Entry 6PTO (electron microscopy, 7.00 A resolution (low resolution: residue-level contacts below are approximate; hydrogen-bond / salt-bridge calls are withheld)); this record covers chains o and q of the 36 polymer chains in the assembly.

[Chain o]
Protein: DNA replication complex GINS protein PSF2
Source organism: Saccharomyces cerevisiae
UniProtKB: P40359 (PSF2_YEAST); residue numbers follow UniProt; this construct covers 1-213
Chain sequence (213 residues; numbered 1 to 213; the number before each row is that of its first residue):
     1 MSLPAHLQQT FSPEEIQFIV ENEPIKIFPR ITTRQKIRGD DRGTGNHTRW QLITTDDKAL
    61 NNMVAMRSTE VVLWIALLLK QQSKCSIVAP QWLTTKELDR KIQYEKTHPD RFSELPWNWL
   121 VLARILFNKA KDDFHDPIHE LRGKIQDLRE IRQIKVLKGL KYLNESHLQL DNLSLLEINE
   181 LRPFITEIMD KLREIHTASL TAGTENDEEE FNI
Not modelled in the structure: 1-2, 33-49, 201-213

[Chain q]
Protein: DNA replication complex GINS protein SLD5
Source organism: Saccharomyces cerevisiae
UniProtKB: Q03406 (SLD5_YEAST); numbering as in UniProt (aligned over 1-294)
Chain sequence (294 residues; numbered 1 to 294; the number before each row is that of its first residue):
     1 MDINIDDILA ELDKETTAVD STKITQGSSS TTHRDANTIV GSSLDLNDKT QIYVSPQQDF
    61 SDLMKSWKNE RCSPELLPYP HQLMKRLLNR ISMQSQLIEN ISMGFLDMQN ASNANPPMPN
   121 ESKLPLLCME TELERLKFVI RSYIRCRLSK IDKFSLYLRQ LNEDENSLIS LTDLLSKDEI
   181 KYHDTHSLIW LKLVNDSILK YMPEELQAIN DTEGSVNMID EPDWNKFVFI HVNGPPDGKW
   241 NEDPLLQENE FGKPCYTVTI PDLKEEVELT IGSIYVMRYE VIRDLLRDDK VALI
Not modelled in the structure: 1-2, 16-53, 111-120, 239-247, 294
UniProt features mapped onto this chain:
  - mutagenesis: Ser21 (S21P: In sld5-8; temperature-sensitive mutant; in association with P-66. Defective in DNA replication), Ser66 (S66P: In sld5-8; temperature-sensitive mutant; in association with P-21. Defective in DNA replication), Trp67 (W67R: In sld5-12; temperature-sensitive mutant. Defective in DNA replication), Lys150 (K150E: In sld5-2; temperature-sensitive mutant. Defective in DNA replication), Leu293 (L293P: In sld5-13; temperature-sensitive mutant. Defective in DNA replication)

[Chain o / chain q interface]
Residue-residue contacts - 47 pairs, chain o then chain q:
  Leu3(o) - Arg145(q)
  Leu3(o) - Ser149(q)
  Leu3(o) - Asp152(q)
  Pro4(o) - Ser149(q)
  Leu7(o) - Arg71(q)
  Gln8(o) - Arg71(q)
  Gln9(o) - Arg71(q)
  Thr10(o) - Arg71(q)
  Phe11(o) - Arg71(q)
  Phe18(o) - Arg135(q)
  Ile19(o) - Met64(q)
  Glu21(o) - Arg135(q)
  Asn22(o) - Arg135(q)
  Trp50(o) - Pro125(q)
  Gln51(o) - Pro125(q)
  Leu52(o) - Cys128(q)
  Ile53(o) - Met129(q)
  Thr54(o) - Met129(q)
  Thr54(o) - Glu132(q)
  Thr55(o) - Pro56(q)
  Thr55(o) - Gln57(q)
  Thr55(o) - Gln94(q)
  Thr55(o) - Glu132(q)
  Asp56(o) - Gln57(q)
  Asp56(o) - Glu132(q)
  Trp74(o) - Thr131(q)
  Trp74(o) - Glu132(q)
  Trp74(o) - Arg135(q)
  Leu79(o) - Leu124(q)
  Ser166(o) - Lys264(q)
  Ser166(o) - Val276(q)
  Ser166(o) - Met277(q)
  Ser166(o) - Arg278(q)
  His167(o) - Val267(q)
  His167(o) - Tyr275(q)
  His167(o) - Met277(q)
  Leu168(o) - Tyr275(q)
  Leu168(o) - Val276(q)
  Gln169(o) - Tyr275(q)
  Leu170(o) - Ile274(q)
  Ile178(o) - Phe229(q)
  Arg182(o) - Val228(q)
  Arg182(o) - Phe229(q)
  Ile185(o) - Phe229(q)
  Met189(o) - Phe227(q)
  Asp190(o) - Lys226(q)
  Arg193(o) - Asn225(q)
Other interface residues (no listed pair), chain o (36 interface residues in all): Asp57, Glu165, Asp171, Thr186, His196
Other interface residues (no listed pair), chain q (33 interface residues in all): Trp67, Lys68, Val139, Leu263, Gly272, Ser273

[Summary]
36 residues of chain o face 33 of chain q across their interface. From UniProt: 5 mutagenesis sites on chain
q.
Chain o is DNA replication complex GINS protein PSF2 and chain q is DNA replication complex GINS protein SLD5,
both from Saccharomyces cerevisiae; the structure, Structure of Ctf4 trimer in complex with three CMG
helicases, was determined by electron microscopy together with 6PTJ and 6PTN from the same study.
